1JVV - chain A; structure by X-ray diffraction, 2.20 A resolution.

== Chain A ==
Molecule: Ribonuclease A
Organism: Bos taurus
Notes: EC 3.1.27.5
Reference sequence: P61823 (RNAS1_BOVIN); residues 1-124 here correspond to UniProt positions 27-150 (UniProt number = residue number + 26)
Chain sequence (124 residues; row label = number of the first residue in the row):
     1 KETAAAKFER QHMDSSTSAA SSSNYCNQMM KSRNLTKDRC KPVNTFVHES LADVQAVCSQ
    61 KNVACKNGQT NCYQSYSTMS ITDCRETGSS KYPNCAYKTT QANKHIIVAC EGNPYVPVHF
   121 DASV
Disulfides: Cys26-Cys84, Cys40-Cys95, Cys58-Cys110, Cys65-Cys72
Swiss-Prot annotation at these positions:
  - active site: His12 (Proton acceptor), His119 (Proton donor)
  - binding site (substrate): Lys7, Arg10, Lys41 to Thr45, Lys66, Arg85
  - glycosylation: Lys1 (N-linked (Glc) (glycation) lysine), Lys7 (N-linked (Glc) (glycation) lysine), Asn34 (N-linked (GlcNAc...) asparagine), Lys37 (N-linked (Glc) (glycation) lysine), Lys41 (N-linked (Glc) (glycation) lysine)

== In short ==
UniProt lists active-site residues His12 and His119 and 9 substrate-binding residues.
Chain A is Ribonuclease A (Bos taurus); the structure, Crystal structure of ribonuclease A (retro-soaked
form), was determined by X-ray diffraction together with 1JVT and 1JVU from the same study.
